Entry 5ZV3 (X-ray diffraction, 2.09 A resolution); this record covers chains H and L of the 3 polymer chains in the assembly.

Chain H:
Molecule: Heavy chain of antibody CBTAU28.1
Source organism: Homo sapiens
Notes: antibody fragment or engineered binder
Sequence (227 residues; each row starts with the number of its first residue; a row labelled like 82A-82C holds insertion residues (82A, then the next letters in order)):
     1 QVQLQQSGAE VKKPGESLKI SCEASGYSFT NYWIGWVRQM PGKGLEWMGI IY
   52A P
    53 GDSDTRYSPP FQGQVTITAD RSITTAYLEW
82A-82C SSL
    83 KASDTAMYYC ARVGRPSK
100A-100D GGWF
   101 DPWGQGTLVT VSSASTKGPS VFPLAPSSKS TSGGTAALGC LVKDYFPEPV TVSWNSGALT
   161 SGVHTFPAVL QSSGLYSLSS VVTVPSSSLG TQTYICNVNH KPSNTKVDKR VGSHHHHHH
Disordered / not traced: 212-219
Disulfides: Cys-22/Cys-92, Cys-140/Cys-196

Chain L:
Molecule: Light chain (kappa) of antibody CBTAU28.1
Source organism: Homo sapiens
Notes: antibody fragment or engineered binder
Sequence (220 residues; numbered 1 to 214 plus 6 insertion-coded residues; the number before each row is that of its first residue; a row labelled like 27A-27F holds insertion residues (27A, then the next letters in order)):
     1 DIQMTQSPDS LAVSLGERAT INCESSQ
27A-27F TLLYSS
    28 NEKNYLAWYQ QKPGQPPKLL ISWASTPESG VPDRFSGSGS GTSFTLTISS LQAEDVAVYY
    88 CQQYYNSPYT FGQGTRLEIK RTVAAPSVFI FPPSDEQLKS GTASVVCLLN NFYPREAKVQ
   148 WKVDNALQSG NSQESVTEQD SKDSTYSLSS TLTLSKADYE KHKVYACEVT HQGLSSPVTK
   208 SFNRGEC
Disordered / not traced: 214
Disulfides: Cys-23/Cys-88, Cys-134/Cys-194
Reported in the primary citation:
  - mutagenesis - S27ER/E29K (4-fold): increased binding to Peptide from Microtubule-associated protein tau

Chain H / chain L interface:
Pairs across the interface - 73 pairs, chain H then chain L:
  Val-37(H) with Phe-98(L), hydrophobic
  Gln-39(H) with Gln-38(L), hydrogen bond; Tyr-87(L), hydrogen bond
  Gly-42(H) with Arg-103(L)
  Lys-43(H) with Tyr-87(L)
  Gly-44(H) with Tyr-87(L)
  Leu-45(H) with Gln-38(L); Pro-44(L), hydrophobic; Tyr-87(L), hydrophobic; Phe-98(L)
  Trp-47(H) with Gln-89(L); Ser-94(L); Pro-95(L), hydrophobic; Tyr-96(L); Phe-98(L)
  Ile-50(H) with Tyr-96(L), hydrophobic
  Arg-58(H) with Ser-94(L)
  Ser-60(H) with Pro-95(L)
  Pro-61(H) with Asp-1(L)
  Tyr-91(H) with Gln-38(L), hydrogen bond; Gln-42(L), hydrogen bond (side chain-backbone); Pro-43(L), hydrophobic; Pro-44(L)
  Arg-97(H) with Trp-50(L)
  Gly-100A(H) with Tyr-96(L)
  Gly-100B(H) with Tyr-91(L); Tyr-96(L)
  Trp-100C(H) with Ala-34(L), hydrophobic; Tyr-36(L); Leu-46(L); Trp-50(L); Gln-89(L); Tyr-91(L)
  Phe-100D(H) with Tyr-36(L), hydrogen bond (backbone-side chain)
  Trp-103(H) with Tyr-36(L); Pro-44(L); Phe-98(L), hydrophobic
  Gly-104(H) with Pro-43(L)
  Phe-122(H) with Ser-121(L); Glu-123(L); Gln-124(L)
  Pro-123(H) with Ser-121(L); Glu-123(L)
  Leu-124(H) with Phe-118(L), hydrophobic; Val-133(L), hydrophobic
  Ala-125(H) with Phe-118(L)
  Thr-135(H) with Phe-116(L)
  Ala-137(H) with Phe-116(L), hydrophobic; Phe-118(L); Leu-135(L), hydrophobic
  Leu-138(H) with Phe-118(L), hydrophobic
  Leu-141(H) with Ser-131(L)
  Lys-143(H) with Gln-124(L); Ser-131(L)
  His-164(H) with Asn-137(L); Asn-138(L), hydrogen bond; Ser-174(L), hydrogen bond
  Phe-166(H) with Leu-135(L), hydrophobic; Ser-162(L); Thr-164(L); Ser-174(L); Leu-175(L); Ser-176(L)
  Pro-167(H) with Ser-162(L), hydrogen bond (backbone-side chain); Val-163(L)
  Val-169(H) with Gln-160(L); Glu-161(L); Ser-162(L)
  Leu-170(H) with Gln-160(L), hydrogen bond (backbone-side chain)
  Gln-171(H) with Gln-160(L)
  Val-181(H) with Leu-135(L), hydrophobic
  Thr-183(H) with Asn-137(L)
  Lys-209(H) with Glu-123(L), salt bridge
Also at the interface, not in a pair above, chain H (44 interface residues in all): Glu-46, Tyr-59, Asp-101, Gln-105, Pro-126, Ala-136, Ser-179
Also at the interface, not in a pair above, chain L (40 interface residues in all): Tyr-32, Ser-49, Glu-55, Gly-99, Gln-100

Overview:
Chain H and chain L form an interface of 44 and 40 residues respectively; the contacts include 9 hydrogen
bonds and 1 salt bridge. Among the polar pairs are Lys-209(H)/Glu-123(L), Gln-39(H)/Gln-38(L) and
Gln-39(H)/Tyr-87(L). From the paper: S27ER/E29K of chain L increase binding to Peptide from
Microtubule-associated protein tau.
Chain H is Heavy chain of antibody CBTAU28.1 and chain L is Light chain (kappa) of antibody CBTAU28.1, both
from Homo sapiens; the structure, Crystal structure of human anti-tau antibody CBTAU-28.1 in complex with its
tau peptide, was determined by X-ray diffraction, deposited together with 6GK7, 6GK8, 6DCV and 6DCW.
